PDB entry 1R8M | X-ray diffraction, 1.70 A resolution | chain E

== Chain E ==
Protein: Arno
Organism: Homo sapiens
Notes: fragment: Sec7 domain
UniProtKB: Q99418 (CYH2_HUMAN); numbering as in UniProt (aligned over 50-252)
Chain sequence (203 residues; each row starts with the number of its first residue):
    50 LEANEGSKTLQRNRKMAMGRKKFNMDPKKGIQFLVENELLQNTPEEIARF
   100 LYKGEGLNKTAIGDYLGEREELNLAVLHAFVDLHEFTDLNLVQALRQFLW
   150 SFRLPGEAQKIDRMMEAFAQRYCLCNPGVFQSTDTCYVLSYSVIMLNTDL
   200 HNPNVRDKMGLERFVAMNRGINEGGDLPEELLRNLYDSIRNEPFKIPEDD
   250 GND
Disordered / not traced: 50, 247-252
Modified residues: Cys-174 (s,s-(2-hydroxyethyl)thiocysteine; CME)
Differences from the reference sequence: modified residue (174); engineered mutation Tyr-190 (Phe in Q99418), Ser-191 (Ala in Q99418), Asp-198 (Ser in Q99418), Met-208 (Pro in Q99418)
Metal / ion sites: Mn2+: His-127, Asp-131, Asn-240

== In short ==
The Mn2+ site is built by His-127, Asp-131 and Asn-240.
Chain E is Arno (Homo sapiens); the structure, SEC7 domain of the arf exchange factor arno with brefeldin
A-sensitizing mutations, was determined by X-ray diffraction together with 1S9D, 1R8Q and 1R8S from the same
study.
